9HRA - chains A and B of the 4 polymer chains in the assembly; structure by X-ray diffraction, 2.48 A resolution.

== Chain A (and B) ==
Protein: 2-methylisocitrate lyase
Organism: Coxiella burnetii
Notes: EC 4.1.3.30; chain B of this document is another copy of the same molecule, construct and numbering; everything in this record applies to it too
Reference sequence: Q83DG5 (Q83DG5_COXBU); numbering as in UniProt (aligned over 1-286)
Amino-acid sequence (288 residues; row label = number of the first residue in the row; numbers below 1 keep their minus sign (Gln-1 is residue -1)):
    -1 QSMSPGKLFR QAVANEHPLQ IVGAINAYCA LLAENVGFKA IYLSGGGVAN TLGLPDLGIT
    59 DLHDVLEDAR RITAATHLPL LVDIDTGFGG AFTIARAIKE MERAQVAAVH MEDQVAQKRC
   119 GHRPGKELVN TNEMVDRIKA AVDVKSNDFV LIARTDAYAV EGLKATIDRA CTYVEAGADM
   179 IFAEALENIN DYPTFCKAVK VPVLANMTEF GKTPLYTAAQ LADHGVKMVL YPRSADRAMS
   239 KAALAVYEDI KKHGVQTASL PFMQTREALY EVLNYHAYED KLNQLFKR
Unresolved in the structure: -1, 118-121, 285-286 (chain B: -1, 117-121, 284-286)
Differences from the reference sequence: expression tag (-1 to 0)
Bound ions: Mg2+: Asp81 (together with pyruvic acid)
Ligand contacts:
  - pyruvic acid (PYR): Tyr40, Ser42, Gly43, Gly44, Asp54, Asp81, His108, Arg152, Phe180, Asn204, Leu228, Pro230, Arg231
  - succinic acid (SIN): Asp54, Arg152, Glu182, Asn204, Thr206, Pro230, Arg231, Arg235
Reported in the primary citation:
  - binding site for succinic acid: Arg231
  - catalytic residues: Arg152 (proposed by the authors, not directly observed)
  - catalytic residues: Glu110
  - mutagenesis - D54N, D81N, E110Q, K116Q, C118S, R152Q, E182Q: abolished catalytic activity
  - mutagenesis - Y40F (0.6 s-1), H120Q (5.7 s-1): decreased catalytic activity on 2-MIC

== Interface between chain A and chain B ==
Residue-residue contacts (18; chain A residue first):
  Arg68(A) - Arg68(B)
  Arg68(A) - Arg101(B)  hydrogen bond (backbone-side chain)
  Thr71(A) - Arg101(B)  hydrogen bond
  Ala72(A) - Arg101(B)
  Ala89(A) - Leu283(B)  hydrophobic
  Phe90(A) - Tyr276(B)
  Arg101(A) - Arg68(B)  hydrogen bond (side chain-backbone)
  Arg101(A) - Thr71(B)  hydrogen bond
  Arg101(A) - Ala72(B)
  Arg101(A) - Arg101(B)
  Arg101(A) - Gln103(B)
  Gln103(A) - Arg101(B)
  Gln103(A) - Gln103(B)
  Asp134(A) - Leu283(B)
  Lys137(A) - Leu283(B)
  Tyr276(A) - Phe90(B)
  Leu280(A) - Phe90(B)  hydrophobic
  Leu283(A) - Asp134(B)
Other interface residues (no listed pair), chain A (15 interface residues in all): Glu98, Ala102, Asp141
Other interface residues (no listed pair), chain B (13 interface residues in all): Ala89, Glu98, Ala102, Lys279

== In short ==
15 residues of chain A and 13 residues of chain B are in contact, with 4 hydrogen bonds. Polar pairs include
Arg68(A)-Arg101(B) and Thr71(A)-Arg101(B). The paper reports catalytic residues Arg152(A) and Glu110(A); D54N,
D81N and E110Q of chain A, among others, abolish catalytic activity; 9 substitutions were tested in all.
Chain A and chain B are both 2-methylisocitrate lyase (Coxiella burnetii); the structure, Crystal Structure of
the Coxiella burnetii 2-methylisocitrate lyase Bound to Products Succinic and Pyruvic Acid, was determined by
X-ray diffraction together with 9HGK, 9HGO, 9HGQ, 9HHS and 9HHY from the same study.
